1I5O - chains A and B of the 4 polymer chains in the assembly; structure by X-ray diffraction, 2.80 A resolution.

[Chain A]
Protein: Aspartate transcarbamoylase catalytic chain
From: Escherichia coli
Notes: EC 2.1.3.2
UniProt: P0A786 (PYRB_ECOLI); residue numbers follow UniProt; this construct covers 1-310
Chain sequence (310 residues; numbered 1 to 310; the number before each row is that of its first residue):
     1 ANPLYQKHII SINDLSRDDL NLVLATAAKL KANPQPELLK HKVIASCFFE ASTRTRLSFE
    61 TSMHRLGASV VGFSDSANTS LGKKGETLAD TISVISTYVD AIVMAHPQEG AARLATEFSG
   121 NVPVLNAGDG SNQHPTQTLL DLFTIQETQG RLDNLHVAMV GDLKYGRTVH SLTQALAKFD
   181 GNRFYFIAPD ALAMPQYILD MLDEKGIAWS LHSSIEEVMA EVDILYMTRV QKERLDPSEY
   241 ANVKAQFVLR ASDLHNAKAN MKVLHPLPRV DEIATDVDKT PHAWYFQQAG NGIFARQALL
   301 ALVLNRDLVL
Differences from the reference sequence: engineered mutation Ala105 (Arg in P0A786)

[Chain B]
Protein: Aspartate transcarbamoylase regulatory chain
From: Escherichia coli
UniProt: P0A7F3 (PYRI_ECOLI); residue numbers follow UniProt; this construct covers 1-153
Chain sequence (153 residues; each row starts with the number of its first residue):
     1 MTHDNKLQVE AIKRGTVIDH IPAQIGFKLL SLFKLTETDQ RITIGLNLPS GEMGRKDLIK
    61 IENTFLSEDQ VDQLALYAPQ ATVNRIDNYE VVGKSRPSLP ERIDNVLVCP NSNCISHAEP
   121 VSSSFAVRKR ANDIALKCKY CEKEFSHNVV LAN
Metal / ion sites: Zn2+: Cys109, Cys114, Cys138, Cys141
Ligand contacts: N-(phosphonacetyl)-L-aspartic acid (PAL): Met1, Asn84, Glu90, Val91, Lys94
UniProt features mapped onto this chain:
  - binding site (Zn(2+)): Cys109, Cys114, Cys138, Cys141

[Interface between chain A and chain B]
Contacting residue pairs - 32 pairs, chain A then chain B:
  Ser11(A) - Glu142(B)  hydrogen bond
  Thr87(A) - Glu119(B)
  Leu88(A) - Ile115(B)  hydrophobic
  Leu88(A) - Glu119(B)  hydrogen bond (backbone-side chain)
  Ala89(A) - Glu119(B)  hydrogen bond (backbone-side chain)
  Ala89(A) - Pro120(B)  hydrophobic
  Pro107(A) - Asn113(B)  hydrogen bond (backbone-side chain)
  Gln108(A) - Asn113(B)  hydrogen bond (side chain-backbone)
  Gln108(A) - Ile115(B)
  Glu109(A) - Asn111(B)  hydrogen bond
  Glu109(A) - Asn113(B)  hydrogen bond
  Glu109(A) - Cys114(B)
  Glu109(A) - Ile115(B)  hydrogen bond (backbone-backbone)
  Glu109(A) - Cys141(B)
  Glu109(A) - Lys143(B)
  Gly110(A) - Ile115(B)
  Gly110(A) - Tyr140(B)
  Ala111(A) - Ile115(B)  hydrophobic
  Arg113(A) - Lys139(B)
  Arg113(A) - Tyr140(B)
  Leu114(A) - Ile115(B)  hydrophobic
  Leu114(A) - Glu119(B)
  Leu114(A) - Val121(B)  hydrophobic
  Glu117(A) - Val121(B)
  Glu117(A) - Lys139(B)  salt bridge
  Glu117(A) - Tyr140(B)  hydrogen bond
  Phe118(A) - Val121(B)  hydrophobic
  Ser131(A) - Lys143(B)  hydrogen bond
  Asn132(A) - Cys141(B)
  Asn132(A) - Glu142(B)  hydrogen bond
  Asp200(A) - Arg130(B)  salt bridge
  Glu204(A) - Arg128(B)  salt bridge
Other interface residues (no listed pair), chain A (20 interface residues in all): Asn13, His106, Gln133
Other interface residues (no listed pair), chain B (15 interface residues in all): Ala118

[In short]
20 residues of chain A and 15 residues of chain B are in contact; the contacts include 11 hydrogen bonds and 3
salt bridges. Polar pairs include Glu117(A)-Lys139(B), Asp200(A)-Arg130(B) and Glu204(A)-Arg128(B). Ligands of
chain B: N-(phosphonacetyl)-L-aspartic acid.
Here chain A is Aspartate transcarbamoylase catalytic chain and chain B is Aspartate transcarbamoylase
regulatory chain, both from Escherichia coli. Entry 1I5O (Crystal structure of mutant R105A of E. coli
aspartate transcarbamoylase) was determined by X-ray diffraction.
